3CVX - chains D and A of the 3 polymer chains in the assembly; structure by X-ray diffraction, 3.20 A resolution.

# Chain D
Molecule: 15-nt DNA strand
Sequence (15 nucleotides; each row starts with the number of its first residue):
     1 TACCTGCAACCGCTG

# Chain A
Name: RE11660p
From: Drosophila melanogaster
UniProtKB: Q8SXK5 (Q8SXK5_DROME); numbering as in UniProt (aligned over 1-520)
Sequence (543 residues; numbered -22 to 520; the number before each row is that of its first residue; numbers below 1 keep their minus sign (Met-22 is residue -22)):
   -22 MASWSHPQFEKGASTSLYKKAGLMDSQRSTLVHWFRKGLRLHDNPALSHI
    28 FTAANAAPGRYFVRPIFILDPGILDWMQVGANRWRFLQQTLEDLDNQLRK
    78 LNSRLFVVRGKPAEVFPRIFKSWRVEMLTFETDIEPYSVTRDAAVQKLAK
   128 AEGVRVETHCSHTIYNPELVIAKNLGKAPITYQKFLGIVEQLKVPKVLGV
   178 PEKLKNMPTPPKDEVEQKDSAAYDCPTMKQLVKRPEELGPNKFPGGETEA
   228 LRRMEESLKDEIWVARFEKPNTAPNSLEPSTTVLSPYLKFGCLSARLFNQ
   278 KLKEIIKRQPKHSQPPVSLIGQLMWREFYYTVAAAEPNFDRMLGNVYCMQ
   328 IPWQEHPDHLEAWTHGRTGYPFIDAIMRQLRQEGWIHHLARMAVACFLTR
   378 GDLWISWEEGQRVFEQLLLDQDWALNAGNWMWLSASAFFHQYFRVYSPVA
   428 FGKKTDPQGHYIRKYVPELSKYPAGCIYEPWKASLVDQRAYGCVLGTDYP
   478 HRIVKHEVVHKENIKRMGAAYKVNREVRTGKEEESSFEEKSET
Disordered / not traced: -22 to 3, 506-520
Differences from the reference sequence: expression tag (-22 to 0); engineered mutation Met369 (His in Q8SXK5)
Small-molecule neighbours: FAD (flavin-adenine dinucleotide): Phe244, Lys246, Thr258, Thr259, Val260, Leu261, Ser262, Leu265, Phe275, Leu296, Gln299, Leu300, Trp302, Arg303, Tyr306, Trp362, Ile363, His364, His365, Arg368, Met369, Ala372, Phe391, Leu395, Asp397, Gln398, Asp399, Leu402, Asn403, Asn406, Trp407, Leu410

# Interface between chain D and chain A
Pairs across the interface (16; chain D residue first):
  DC7(D) with Phe420(A), base contact
  DA8(D) with Phe420(A), base contact
  DA9(D) with Gln418(A), base contact
  DC10(D) with His417(A), sugar contact; Gln418(A), base contact; Tyr419(A), sugar contact; Tyr498(A), phosphate contact; Arg502(A), salt bridge to the phosphate
  DC11(D) with His417(A), sugar contact; Arg502(A), salt bridge to the phosphate
  DG12(D) with Ile157(A), phosphate contact; Arg505(A), salt bridge to the phosphate
  DC13(D) with Ile157(A), phosphate contact; Thr158(A), sugar contact; Lys161(A), sugar contact
  DT14(D) with Lys161(A), salt bridge to the phosphate

# Overview
The interface between chain D and chain A involves 8 residues on one side and 10 on the other; the contacts
include 4 salt bridges. Polar pairs include DC10(D)-Arg502(A), DC11(D)-Arg502(A) and DG12(D)-Arg505(A). Chain
A binds flavin-adenine dinucleotide.
Here chain D is a 15-nt DNA strand and chain A is RE11660p (Drosophila melanogaster). Entry 3CVX (Drosophila
melanogaster (6-4) photolyase H369M mutant bound to ds DNA with a T-T (6-4) photolesion) was determined by
X-ray diffraction.
